8XLS - chains D and W of the 17 polymer chains in the assembly; structure by electron microscopy, 2.30 A resolution.

# Chain D
Molecule: Photosystem I reaction center subunit II
Organism: Thalassiosira pseudonana CCMP1335
UniProtKB: A0T0T5 (A0T0T5_THAPS); residue numbers follow UniProt; this construct covers 1-139
Sequence (139 residues; numbered 1 to 139; the number before each row is that of its first residue):
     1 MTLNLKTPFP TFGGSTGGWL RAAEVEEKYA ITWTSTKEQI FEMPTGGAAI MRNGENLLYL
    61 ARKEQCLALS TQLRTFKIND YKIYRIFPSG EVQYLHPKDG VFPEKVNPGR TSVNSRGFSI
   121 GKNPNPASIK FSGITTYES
Disordered / not traced: 1-7

# Chain W
Molecule: Photosystem I reaction center subunit Psa29
Organism: Thalassiosira pseudonana CCMP1335
UniProtKB: B8BUW3 (B8BUW3_THAPS); numbering as in UniProt (aligned over 1-188)
Sequence (188 residues; row label = number of the first residue in the row):
     1 MKIVLIALSA ASVSAFAPNA FGVRRTCYFE WLDLTIPSCG ETTSLNVDLD YGMKNSYVPA
    61 TGGDGGQGQF GAQSPNDWRV AGTSPVGETS YAGAADGGEE PWFAEAISTV SLDLQKADET
   121 LKAFTKDAAA FKIEEFAAEK PYGFTSSDAA MEELVGKLGY SKFLEMSTKQ LMKTWGTLHP
   181 DPAAAKEE
Disordered / not traced: 1-46, 138-147, 179-188

# Interface between chain D and chain W
Residue-residue contacts (65):
  Trp-19(D) / Glu-105(W)
  Trp-19(D) / Ser-108(W)
  Arg-21(D) / Trp-78(W)  hydrogen bond (side chain-backbone)
  Arg-21(D) / Val-80(W)  hydrogen bond (side chain-backbone)
  Arg-21(D) / Ala-81(W)  hydrogen bond (side chain-backbone)
  Arg-21(D) / Glu-105(W)
  Ala-23(D) / Val-110(W)
  Glu-24(D) / Glu-105(W)
  Glu-24(D) / Ile-107(W)
  Glu-24(D) / Ser-108(W)  hydrogen bond
  Glu-24(D) / Thr-109(W)  hydrogen bond
  Val-25(D) / Asn-76(W)  hydrogen bond (backbone-side chain)
  Val-25(D) / Trp-78(W)
  Val-25(D) / Val-80(W)  hydrophobic
  Val-25(D) / Tyr-91(W)  hydrophobic
  Glu-26(D) / Ser-74(W)  hydrogen bond (backbone-side chain)
  Glu-26(D) / Trp-78(W)
  Glu-27(D) / Ser-74(W)
  Lys-28(D) / Ser-108(W)  hydrogen bond
  Lys-28(D) / Val-110(W)  hydrogen bond (side chain-backbone)
  Leu-57(D) / Leu-112(W)
  Tyr-59(D) / Ser-111(W)
  Tyr-59(D) / Leu-112(W)  hydrogen bond (side chain-backbone)
  Lys-82(D) / Leu-121(W)
  Tyr-84(D) / Ala-117(W)  hydrogen bond (side chain-backbone)
  Arg-85(D) / Phe-70(W)
  Ile-86(D) / Val-110(W)  hydrophobic
  Ile-86(D) / Ser-111(W)
  Phe-87(D) / Tyr-51(W)  hydrophobic
  Phe-87(D) / Gly-52(W)
  Phe-87(D) / Ser-74(W)
  Phe-87(D) / Pro-75(W)
  Phe-87(D) / Val-110(W)
  Pro-88(D) / Asn-76(W)
  Pro-88(D) / Val-110(W)  hydrophobic
  Ser-89(D) / Tyr-51(W)  hydrogen bond
  Glu-91(D) / Val-47(W)
  Glu-91(D) / Asp-48(W)
  Glu-91(D) / Tyr-51(W)
  Val-92(D) / Leu-112(W)  hydrophobic
  Val-92(D) / Lys-116(W)
  Val-92(D) / Thr-120(W)
  Val-92(D) / Phe-124(W)
  Gln-93(D) / Gly-52(W)
  Gln-93(D) / Phe-70(W)  hydrogen bond (side chain-backbone)
  Gln-93(D) / Phe-124(W)
  Tyr-94(D) / Phe-70(W)
  Tyr-94(D) / Thr-120(W)
  Tyr-94(D) / Leu-121(W)
  Tyr-94(D) / Phe-124(W)
  Leu-95(D) / Phe-70(W)  hydrophobic
  Lys-98(D) / Gln-69(W)
  Lys-98(D) / Phe-70(W)
  Lys-98(D) / Phe-124(W)
  Lys-98(D) / Thr-125(W)
  Asp-99(D) / Leu-164(W)
  Gly-100(D) / Leu-164(W)
  Gly-100(D) / Glu-165(W)
  Val-101(D) / Leu-164(W)
  Pro-108(D) / Phe-131(W)
  Gly-109(D) / Phe-131(W)
  Gly-133(D) / Thr-61(W)
  Gly-133(D) / Gly-62(W)
  Thr-135(D) / Gly-63(W)
  Tyr-137(D) / Gly-63(W)
Also at the interface, not in a pair above, chain D (35 interface residues in all): Ala-30, Thr-32, Gly-90, Ile-134
Also at the interface, not in a pair above, chain W (37 interface residues in all): Asp-77, Arg-79, Gly-82, Ala-106, Ala-128

# Summary
The interface between chain D and chain W involves 35 residues on one side and 37 on the other; the contacts
include 13 hydrogen bonds. Among the polar pairs are Arg-21(D)/Trp-78(W), Arg-21(D)/Val-80(W) and
Arg-21(D)/Ala-81(W).
Here chain D is Photosystem I reaction center subunit II and chain W is Photosystem I reaction center subunit
Psa29, both from Thalassiosira pseudonana CCMP1335. Entry 8XLS (PSI-FCPI of the diatom Thalassiosira
pseudonana CCMP1335) was determined by electron microscopy.
